PDB entry 7EJ9 | X-ray diffraction, 2.60 A resolution | chains A and B

Chain A (and B):
Protein: Cryptochrome-2
From: Mus musculus
Notes: chain B of this document is another copy of the same molecule, construct and numbering; everything in this record applies to it too
Reference sequence: Q9R194 (CRY2_MOUSE); numbering as in UniProt (aligned over 1-512)
Chain sequence (514 residues; each row starts with the number of its first residue; numbers below 1 keep their minus sign (Gly-1 is residue -1)):
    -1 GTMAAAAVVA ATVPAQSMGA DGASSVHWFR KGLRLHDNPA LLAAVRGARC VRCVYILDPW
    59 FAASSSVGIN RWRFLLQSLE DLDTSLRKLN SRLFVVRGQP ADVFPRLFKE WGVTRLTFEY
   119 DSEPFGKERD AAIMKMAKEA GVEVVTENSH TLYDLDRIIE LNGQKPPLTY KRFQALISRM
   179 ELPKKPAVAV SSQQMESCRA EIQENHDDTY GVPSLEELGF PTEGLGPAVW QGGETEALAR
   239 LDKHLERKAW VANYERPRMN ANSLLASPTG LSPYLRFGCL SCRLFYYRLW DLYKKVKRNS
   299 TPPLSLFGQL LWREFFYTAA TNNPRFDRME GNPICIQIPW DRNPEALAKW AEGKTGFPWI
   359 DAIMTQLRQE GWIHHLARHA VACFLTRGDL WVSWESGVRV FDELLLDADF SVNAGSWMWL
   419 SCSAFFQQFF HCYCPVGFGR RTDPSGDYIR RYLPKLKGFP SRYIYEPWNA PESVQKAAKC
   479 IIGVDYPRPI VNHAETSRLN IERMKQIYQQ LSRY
Unresolved in the structure: -1 to 20, 424-427, 507-512 (chain B: -1 to 20, 249-259, 425-429, 507-512)
Sequence notes: expression tag (-1 to 0)
Cystine bridges: Cys381-Cys430
Ligand contacts: DYX (1-(4-chlorophenyl)-N-[2-(4-methoxyphenyl)-5,5-bis(oxidanylidene)-4,6-dihydrothieno[3,4-c]pyrazol-3-yl]cyclopentane-1-carboxamide): Gln307, Trp310, Arg311, Phe314, His373, Arg376, His377, Ala380, Phe399, Leu403, Asp405, Ala406, Val410, Asn411, Ser414, Trp415, Trp417, Leu418
Swiss-Prot annotation at these positions:
  - binding site (FAD): Ser270, Gln307, His373, Asp405 to Asp407
  - modified residue (Phosphoserine): Ser89, Ser265, Ser298
  - cross-link (Glycyl lysine isopeptide (Lys-Gly)): Lys29 (interchain with G-Cter in ubiquitin), Lys125 (interchain with G-Cter in ubiquitin), Lys241 (interchain with G-Cter in ubiquitin), Lys347 (interchain with G-Cter in ubiquitin), Lys474 (interchain with G-Cter in ubiquitin), Lys503 (interchain with G-Cter in ubiquitin)
  - mutagenesis: Ser265 (S265A: Reduced in vitro MAPK-catalyzed phosphorylation. No effect on inhibition of CLOCK-BMAL1-mediated transcriptional activity. Very little in vitro MAPK-catalyzed phosphorylation ...), Trp310 (W310A: Decreases FBXL3 binding. Strongly decreases CRY2 degradation), Asp339 (D339R: Strongly reduces PER1 binding), Gly351 (G351D: Loss of ability to inhibit CLOCK-BMAL1-mediated transcriptional activity. No loss of ability to inhibit NR1I2 transcriptional activity), Gly354 (G354D: Loss of ability to inhibit CLOCK-BMAL1-mediated transcriptional activity. No loss of ability to inhibit NR1I2 transcriptional activity), Arg376 (R376A: Impairs protein folding. Abolishes binding of BMAL1, PER1 and FBXL3. Strongly reduces SKP1 binding), Ser394 (S394E: Reduced interaction with NR1I2 and NR1I3. Significant decrease in interaction with NR1I2 and NR1I3; when associated with M-396 and K-397), Val396 (V396M: Reduced interaction with NR1I2 and NR1I3. Significant decrease in interaction with NR1I2 and NR1I3; when associated with E-394 and K-397), Arg397 (R397K: Reduced interaction with NR1I2 and NR1I3. Significant decrease in interaction with NR1I2 and NR1I3; when associated with E-394 and M-396), Phe428 (F428D: Abolishes binding of FBXL3 and SKP1. Strongly decreases CRY2 degradation), Ile499 (I499D: Abolishes binding of FBXL3 and SKP1. Strongly decreases CRY2 degradation), Arg501 (R501Q: Inhibits interaction with PER2. Does not suppress its nuclear localization. Inhibits its repression activity on CLOCK|NPAS2-BMAL1-driven transcription), 1 further mutagenesis entry in UniProt
From the paper describing this entry:
  - binding site for DYX: His377, Trp417
  - conformationally variable residues (side-chain flip): His377, Tyr431
  - mutagenesis - F423A, F423A/F424A, F424A: decreased stability in response to TH301
  - mutagenesis - F423A, F424A, Q425A: unchanged stability in response to KL101
  - mutagenesis - F423A/F424A: increased stability in response to KL101
  - mutagenesis - Q425A: increased stability in response to TH301

Chain A / chain B interface:
Pairs across the interface (25):
  Lys163(A) - Glu244(B)
  Pro164(A) - Lys241(B)
  Arg323(A) - Gln229(B)
  Arg323(A) - Glu234(B)  salt bridge
  Met327(A) - Arg449(B)
  Glu328(A) - Val227(B)
  Glu328(A) - Arg449(B)  salt bridge
  Gly329(A) - Pro266(B)
  Asn330(A) - Pro266(B)
  Pro331(A) - Lys241(B)
  Pro331(A) - Pro266(B)
  Pro331(A) - Thr267(B)
  Gln335(A) - Leu263(B)
  Gln335(A) - Ala264(B)
  Gln335(A) - Pro266(B)
  Ile336(A) - Leu263(B)
  Ile336(A) - Arg449(B)
  Pro337(A) - Leu263(B)
  Pro337(A) - Asp445(B)
  Pro337(A) - Arg449(B)
  Trp338(A) - Arg449(B)
  Arg501(A) - Asp445(B)  salt bridge
  Gln504(A) - Asp441(B)  hydrogen bond
  Gln504(A) - Pro442(B)
  Gln504(A) - Ser443(B)  hydrogen bond (side chain-backbone)
Also at the interface, not in a pair above, chain A (17 interface residues in all): Arg326, Cys333, Trp389
Also at the interface, not in a pair above, chain B (16 interface residues in all): Pro225, Glu368

Summary:
Chain A and chain B form an interface of 17 and 16 residues respectively; the contacts include 2 hydrogen
bonds and 3 salt bridges. Polar pairs include Arg323(A)-Glu234(B), Glu328(A)-Arg449(B) and
Arg501(A)-Asp445(B). From the paper: a binding site for DYX at His377(A) and Trp417(A); F423A, F423A/F424A and
F424A of chain A reduce stability in response to TH301.
Both chains are Cryptochrome-2 (Mus musculus). Entry 7EJ9 (Alternative crystal structure of mouse Cryptochrome
2 in complex with TH301 compound) was determined by X-ray diffraction, deposited together with 7D0M, 7D0N and
7DLI.
